4EDS - chain A; structure by X-ray diffraction, 1.60 A resolution.

[Chain A]
Name: far-red fluorescent protein eqFP650
From: Entacmaea quadricolor
Chain sequence (241 residues; row label = number of the first residue in the row; note: 2 numbers in that range are skipped by the numbering (no residue carries them; nothing is unmodelled there); numbers below 1 keep their minus sign (Met-11 is residue -11)):
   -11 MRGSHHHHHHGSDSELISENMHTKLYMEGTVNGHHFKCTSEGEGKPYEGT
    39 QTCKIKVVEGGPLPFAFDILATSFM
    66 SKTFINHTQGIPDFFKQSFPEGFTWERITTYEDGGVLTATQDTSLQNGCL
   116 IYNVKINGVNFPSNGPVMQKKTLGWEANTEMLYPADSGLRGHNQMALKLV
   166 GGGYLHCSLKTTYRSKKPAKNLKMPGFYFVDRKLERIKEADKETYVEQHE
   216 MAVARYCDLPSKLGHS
Unresolved in the structure: -11 to 2, 224-231
Glycans and other covalent adducts: covalent link Met63-Ser66
Modified positions: Met63 ({(4Z)-4-(4-hydroxybenzylidene)-2-[3-(methylthio)propanimidoyl]-5-oxo-4,5-dihydro-1H-imidazol-1-yl}acetic acid; NRQ)
From the paper describing this entry:
  - conformationally variable residues (side-chain flip): Arg197
  - contacts within the chain: Ser28-Phe62 (water-mediated contact), Gln39-Phe62 (water-mediated contact), Asn143-Asn158 (hydrogen bond)

[In short]
From the paper: conformational variability at Arg197; contacts within the chain involving Ser28, Phe62 and
Gln39 among others.
Chain A is far-red fluorescent protein eqFP650 (Entacmaea quadricolor); the structure, Crystal structure of
far-red fluorescent protein eqFP670, was determined by X-ray diffraction (same publication as 4EDO).
